Entry 1TJX (X-ray diffraction, 1.04 A resolution); this record covers chain A.

Chain A:
Name: similar to synaptotagminI/p65
From: Rattus norvegicus
Notes: fragment: C2B domain, residues 296-446
UniProtKB: P21707 (SYT1_RAT); residues 271-421 here correspond to UniProt positions 296-446 (UniProt number = residue number + 25)
Chain sequence (159 residues; numbered 263 to 421; the number before each row is that of its first residue):
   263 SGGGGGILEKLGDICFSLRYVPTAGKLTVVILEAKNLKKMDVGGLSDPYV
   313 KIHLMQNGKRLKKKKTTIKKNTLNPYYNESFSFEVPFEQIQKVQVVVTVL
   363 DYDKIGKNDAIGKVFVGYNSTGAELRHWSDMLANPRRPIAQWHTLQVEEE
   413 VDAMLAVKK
Not modelled in the structure: 420-421
Sequence notes: cloning artifact (263-270)
Metal / ion sites: Ca2+ site 1: M302, D303, D363, D365; Ca2+ site 2: D303, D309, D363, Y364, D365
Reported in the primary citation:
  - Ca2+ coordination: M302, D303, D309, D363, Y364, D365
  - conformationally variable residues (order/disorder transition): D303 to L307
  - interface residues: D371

Summary:
M302, D303, D363 and D365 coordinate Ca2+ site 1. D303, D309, D363, Y364 and D365 form the Ca2+ site 2. The
paper reports the interface residue D371; Ca2+ coordination by M302, D303 and D309 among others.
Chain A is similar to synaptotagminI/p65 (Rattus norvegicus); the structure, Crystallographic Identification
of Ca2+ Coordination Sites in Synaptotagmin I C2B Domain, was determined by X-ray diffraction, deposited
together with 1TJM, 1UOW and 1UOV.
